Entry 6KDN (X-ray diffraction, 2.30 A resolution); this record covers chains B and E of the 3 polymer chains in the assembly.

[Chain B]
Protein: HIV-1 RT p51 subunit
Organism: Human immunodeficiency virus type 1
UniProtKB: P12497 (POL_HV1N5); residues 1-428 here correspond to UniProt positions 588-1015 (UniProt number = residue number + 587)
Chain sequence (444 residues; each row starts with the number of its first residue; numbers below 1 keep their minus sign (Met-15 is residue -15)):
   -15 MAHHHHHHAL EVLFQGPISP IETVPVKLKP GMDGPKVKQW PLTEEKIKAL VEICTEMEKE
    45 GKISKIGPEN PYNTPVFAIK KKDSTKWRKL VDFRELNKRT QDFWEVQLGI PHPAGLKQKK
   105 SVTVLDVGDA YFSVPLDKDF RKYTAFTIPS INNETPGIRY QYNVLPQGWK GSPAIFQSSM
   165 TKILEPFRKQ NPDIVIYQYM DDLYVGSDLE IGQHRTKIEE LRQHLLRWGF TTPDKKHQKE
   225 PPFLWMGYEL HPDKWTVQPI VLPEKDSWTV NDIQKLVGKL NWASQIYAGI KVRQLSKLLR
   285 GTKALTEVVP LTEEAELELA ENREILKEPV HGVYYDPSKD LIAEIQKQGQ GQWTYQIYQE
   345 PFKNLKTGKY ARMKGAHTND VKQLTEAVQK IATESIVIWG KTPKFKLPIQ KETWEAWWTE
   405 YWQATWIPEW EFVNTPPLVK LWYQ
Unresolved in the structure: -15 to 4, 214-230, 428
Sequence notes: expression tag (-15 to 0); engineered mutation Ser162 (Cys749 in P12497), Ser280 (Cys867 in P12497)
Curated features (UniProtKB/Swiss-Prot):
  - region: Phe227 to His235 (RT 'primer grip')
  - motif: Trp398 to Trp414 (Tryptophan repeat motif)
  - binding site (Mg(2+)): Asp110, Asp185, Asp186
  - site (Essential for RT p66/p51 heterodimerization): Trp401, Trp414

[Chain E]
Molecule: DNA/RNA
Sequence (38 nucleotides; row label = number of the first residue in the row; numbers below 1 keep their minus sign (DT-4 is residue -4)):
    -4 TAATCGCCCC CCTTCGGTGC TTTGCACCGA AGGGGGGC
Unresolved in the structure: -4 to -2
Modified residues: OMC (o2'-methylycytidine-5'-monophosphate) at position 2; OMC (o2'-methylycytidine-5'-monophosphate) at position 4
Ligand contacts: 2'-deoxyguanosine-5'-triphosphate (DGT): DC0, DG1, DC33

[Chain B / chain E interface]
Pairs across the interface (4):
  Lys22(B) - OMC_4(E)  salt bridge to the phosphate
  Trp266(B) - DT16(E)  base contact
  Gln269(B) - DT16(E)  hydrogen bond to the base
  Lys395(B) - DG24(E)  salt bridge to the phosphate
Other interface residues (no listed pair), chain B (5 interface residues in all): Asn418
Other interface residues (no listed pair), chain E (5 interface residues in all): DC22, DC23

[Overview]
Chain B and chain E each contribute 5 residues to their interface, with 1 hydrogen bond and 2 salt bridges.
Polar contacts include Gln269(B)-DT16(E), Lys22(B)-OMC_4(E) and Lys395(B)-DG24(E). Bound to chain E:
2'-deoxyguanosine-5'-triphosphate. Curated annotation (UniProt) lists 3 Mg2+-binding residues on chain B.
Here chain B is HIV-1 RT p51 subunit (Human immunodeficiency virus type 1) and chain E is DNA/RNA. Entry 6KDN
(HIV-1 reverse transcriptase with Q151M/Y115F/F116Y:DNA:dGTP ternary complex) was determined by X-ray
diffraction (same publication as 6KDJ, 6KDK, 6KDM and 6KDO).
